1IRD - chains A and B; structure by X-ray diffraction, 1.25 A resolution.

Chain A:
Molecule: Hemoglobin alpha chain
From: Homo sapiens
Reference sequence: P69905 (HBA_HUMAN); numbering as in UniProt (aligned over 1-141)
Chain sequence (141 residues; numbered 1 to 141; the number before each row is that of its first residue):
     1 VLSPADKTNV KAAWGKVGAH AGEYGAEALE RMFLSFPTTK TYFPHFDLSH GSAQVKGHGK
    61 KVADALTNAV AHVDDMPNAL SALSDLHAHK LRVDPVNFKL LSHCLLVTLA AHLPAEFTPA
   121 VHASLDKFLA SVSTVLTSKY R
Metal / ion sites: heme Fe: His-87 (together with carbon monoxide)
Small-molecule neighbours:
  - carbon monoxide (CMO): Leu-29, Phe-43, His-58, Val-62, His-87
  - carbon monoxide / heme: Leu-29, Met-32, Thr-39, Tyr-42, Phe-43, His-45, Phe-46, His-58, Lys-61, Val-62, Ala-65, Leu-66, Leu-83, Leu-86, His-87, Leu-91, Val-93, Asn-97, Phe-98, Leu-101, Leu-105, Val-132, Leu-136
  - heme (HEM): Met-32, Thr-39, Tyr-42, Phe-43, His-45, Phe-46, His-58, Lys-61, Val-62, Ala-65, Leu-66, Leu-83, Leu-86, His-87, Leu-91, Val-93, Asn-97, Phe-98, Leu-101, Leu-105, Val-132, Leu-136
Swiss-Prot annotation at these positions:
  - site: Lys-61 (Not glycated)
  - natural variant: Asp-6 (A6D: In J-Toronto; this construct carries the variant), Ala-13 (A13D: In J-Paris 1/J-Aljezur), Glu-27 (A27E: In Shenyang; this construct carries the variant), Lys-61 (K61N: In Zambia; deletion: In Clinic), Asp-64 (A64D: In Pontoise; this construct carries the variant), Asp-75 (D75A: In Lille; D75G: In Chapel Hill; D75N: In G-Pest), Ala-111 (A111D: In Petah Tikva)

Chain B:
Molecule: Hemoglobin beta chain
From: Homo sapiens
Reference sequence: P68871 (HBB_HUMAN); residues 201-346 here correspond to UniProt positions 1-146 (UniProt number = residue number - 200)
Chain sequence (146 residues; each row starts with the number of its first residue):
   201 VHLTPEEKSA VTALWGKVNV DEVGGEALGR LLVVYPWTQR FFESFGDLST PDAVMGNPKV
   261 KAHGKKVLGA FSDGLAHLDN LKGTFATLSE LHCDKLHVDP ENFRLLGNVL VCVLAHHFGK
   321 EFTPPVQAAY QKVVAGVANA LAHKYH
Metal / ion sites: heme Fe: His-292 (together with carbon monoxide)
Small-molecule neighbours:
  - carbon monoxide (CMO): Leu-228, Phe-242, His-263, Val-267, His-292
  - carbon monoxide / heme: Leu-228, Leu-231, Thr-238, Phe-241, Phe-242, His-263, Lys-266, Val-267, Ala-270, Phe-271, Phe-285, Leu-288, Leu-291, His-292, Leu-296, Val-298, Asn-302, Phe-303, Leu-306, Val-337, Leu-341
  - heme (HEM): Leu-231, Thr-238, Phe-241, Phe-242, His-263, Lys-266, Val-267, Ala-270, Phe-271, Phe-285, Leu-288, Leu-291, His-292, Leu-296, Val-298, Asn-302, Phe-303, Leu-306, Val-337, Leu-341

Chain A / chain B interface:
Pairs across the interface - 39 pairs, chain A then chain B:
  Glu-30(A) with Pro-324(B)
  Arg-31(A) with Phe-322(B), hydrogen bond (side chain-backbone); Thr-323(B); Pro-324(B); Gln-327(B), hydrogen bond
  Leu-34(A) with Pro-324(B), hydrophobic; Pro-325(B); Ala-328(B)
  Ser-35(A) with Gln-327(B); Ala-328(B); Gln-331(B)
  Phe-36(A) with Gln-331(B)
  Lys-99(A) with Arg-304(B)
  His-103(A) with Asn-308(B); Val-311(B); Gln-327(B); Gln-331(B), hydrogen bond
  Cys-104(A) with Gln-327(B)
  Val-107(A) with Val-311(B), hydrophobic; Ala-315(B); Gln-327(B)
  Ala-110(A) with Cys-312(B); Ala-315(B); His-316(B)
  Ala-111(A) with Ala-315(B); Gly-319(B); Lys-320(B)
  Pro-114(A) with His-316(B), hydrogen bond (backbone-side chain)
  Phe-117(A) with Arg-230(B), hydrogen bond (backbone-side chain); His-316(B)
  Thr-118(A) with Arg-230(B)
  Pro-119(A) with Arg-230(B); Val-233(B); Met-255(B), hydrophobic
  His-122(A) with Arg-230(B), hydrogen bond; Val-234(B)
  Ala-123(A) with Val-234(B), hydrophobic
  Asp-126(A) with Val-234(B); Tyr-235(B), hydrogen bond
Interface residues without a listed pair, chain A (21 interface residues in all): Leu-106, Ala-120, Lys-127
Interface residues without a listed pair, chain B (23 interface residues in all): Glu-226, Pro-251, Val-309

Summary:
21 residues of chain A face 23 of chain B across their interface; the contacts include 7 hydrogen bonds. Polar
pairs include Arg-31(A)/Phe-322(B), Arg-31(A)/Gln-327(B) and His-103(A)/Gln-331(B). Chain A binds heme, carbon
monoxide and carbon monoxide / heme.
Chain A is Hemoglobin alpha chain and chain B is Hemoglobin beta chain, both from Homo sapiens; the structure,
Crystal Structure of Human Carbonmonoxy-Haemoglobin at 1.25 A Resolution, was determined by X-ray diffraction.
